6H2V - chains A and B; structure by X-ray diffraction, 2.49 A resolution.

# Chain A
Name: Methyltransferase-like protein 5
Organism: Homo sapiens
Notes: EC 2.1.1.-
Reference sequence: Q9NRN9 (METL5_HUMAN); numbering as in UniProt (aligned over 1-209)
Chain sequence (215 residues; numbered 1 to 215; the number before each row is that of its first residue):
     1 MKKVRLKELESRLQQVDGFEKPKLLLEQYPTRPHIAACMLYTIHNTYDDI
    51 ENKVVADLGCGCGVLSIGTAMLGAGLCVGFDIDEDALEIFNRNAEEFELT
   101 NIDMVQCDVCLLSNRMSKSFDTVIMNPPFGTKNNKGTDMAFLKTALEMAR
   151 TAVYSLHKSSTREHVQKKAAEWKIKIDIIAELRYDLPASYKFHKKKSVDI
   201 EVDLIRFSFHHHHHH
Unresolved in the structure: 1, 212-215
Construct notes: expression tag (210-215)
Swiss-Prot annotation at these positions:
  - binding site (S-adenosyl-L-methionine): Q28, T31, G59, C62, V64, D81, D108, V109
Ligand contacts: S-adenosylmethionine (SAM): F19, L26, E27, Q28, Y29, P30, T31, G59, C60, G61, C62, G63, V64, L65, F80, D81, I82, D83, C107, D108, V109, C110, N126, P127, P128, K132, F141
From the paper describing this entry:
  - conformationally variable residues (order/disorder transition): K191 to S197
  - catalytic residues: E27, N126 to F129 (by similarity / conservation)
  - catalytic residues: Y29, Y184 (proposed by the authors, not directly observed)

# Chain B
Name: Multifunctional methyltransferase subunit TRM112-like protein
Organism: Homo sapiens
Reference sequence: Q9UI30 (TR112_HUMAN); numbering as in UniProt (aligned over 1-125)
Chain sequence (125 residues; numbered 1 to 125; the number before each row is that of its first residue):
     1 MKLLTHNLLSSHVRGVGSRGFPLRLQATEVRICPVEFNPNFVARMIPKVE
    51 WSAFLEAADNLRLIQVPKGPVEGYEENEEFLRTMHHLLLEVEVIEGTLQC
   101 PESGRMFPISRGIPNMLLSEEETES
Unresolved in the structure: 13-19, 119-125
Modified residues: C33 (s,S-(2-hydroxyethyl)thiocysteine; CME)
Swiss-Prot annotation at these positions:
  - modified residue (Phosphoserine): S119, S125

# Chain A / chain B interface
Pairs across the interface (45; chain A residue first):
  N52(A) - N38(B)  hydrogen bond
  N52(A) - F41(B)
  N52(A) - R44(B)  hydrogen bond (backbone-side chain)
  K53(A) - R44(B)
  V54(A) - F41(B)  hydrophobic
  V54(A) - M45(B)  hydrophobic
  G75(A) - F41(B)
  L76(A) - K2(B)
  L76(A) - T5(B)
  L76(A) - F41(B)
  I82(A) - L117(B)
  N91(A) - R111(B)
  N91(A) - I113(B)
  T100(A) - K2(B)  hydrogen bond (backbone-side chain)
  T100(A) - P34(B)
  T100(A) - V35(B)
  I102(A) - K2(B)
  D103(A) - M1(B)
  D103(A) - K2(B)  hydrogen bond (side chain-backbone)
  D103(A) - T5(B)  hydrogen bond
  D103(A) - E92(B)
  M104(A) - I113(B)
  M104(A) - P114(B)
  V105(A) - P114(B)
  V105(A) - M116(B)  hydrophobic
  Q106(A) - I113(B)
  Q106(A) - P114(B)  hydrogen bond (backbone-backbone)
  Q106(A) - N115(B)  hydrogen bond
  Q106(A) - M116(B)  hydrogen bond (backbone-backbone)
  Q106(A) - L117(B)
  N114(A) - H12(B)  hydrogen bond
  R115(A) - L8(B)
  R115(A) - L9(B)  hydrogen bond (side chain-backbone)
  R115(A) - S10(B)  hydrogen bond (side chain-backbone)
  R115(A) - S11(B)  hydrogen bond (backbone-side chain)
  R115(A) - H12(B)
  R115(A) - F21(B)  hydrogen bond (side chain-backbone)
  R115(A) - P22(B)
  R115(A) - L23(B)
  M116(A) - L8(B)
  S119(A) - L8(B)
  S119(A) - S11(B)  hydrogen bond
  F120(A) - L8(B)  hydrophobic
  D121(A) - R44(B)  salt bridge
  R150(A) - K48(B)
Interface residues without a listed pair, chain A (24 interface residues in all): V78, L87, C107, D108
Interface residues without a listed pair, chain B (28 interface residues in all): L4, N40, G112

# Summary
The interface between chain A and chain B involves 24 residues on one side and 28 on the other; the contacts
include 14 hydrogen bonds and 1 salt bridge. Polar contacts include D121(A)-R44(B), N52(A)-N38(B) and
N52(A)-R44(B). Ligands of chain A: S-adenosylmethionine. The paper reports catalytic residues E27(A), N126(A)
and Y29(A) among others; conformational variability at K191(A).
Chain A is Methyltransferase-like protein 5 and chain B is Multifunctional methyltransferase subunit
TRM112-like protein, both from Homo sapiens; the structure, Crystal structure of human METTL5-TRMT112 complex,
the 18S rRNA m6A1832 methyltransferase at 2.5A resolution, was determined by X-ray diffraction.
